Entry 1IW7 (X-ray diffraction, 2.60 A resolution); this record covers chains B and C of the 6 polymer chains in the assembly.

[Chain B]
Protein: RNA polymerase alpha subunit
From: Thermus thermophilus
Notes: EC 2.7.7.6
UniProtKB: Q9Z9H6 (RPOA_THETH); residues 1-315 here = UniProt positions 1-315
Chain sequence (315 residues; row label = number of the first residue in the row):
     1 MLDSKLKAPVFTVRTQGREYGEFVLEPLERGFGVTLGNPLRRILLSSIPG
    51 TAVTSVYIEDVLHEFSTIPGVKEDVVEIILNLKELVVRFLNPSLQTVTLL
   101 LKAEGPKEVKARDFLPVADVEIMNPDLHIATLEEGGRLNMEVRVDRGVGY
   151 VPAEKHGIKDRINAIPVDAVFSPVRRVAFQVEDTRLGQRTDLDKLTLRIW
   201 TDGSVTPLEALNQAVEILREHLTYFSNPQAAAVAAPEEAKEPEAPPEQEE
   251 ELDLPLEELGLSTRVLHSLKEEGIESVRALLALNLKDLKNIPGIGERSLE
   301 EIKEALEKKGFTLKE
Disordered / not traced: 230-315
Bound ions: Mg2+ site 1 near D3 (its only coordinating residue here); Mg2+ site 2 near Q16 (its only coordinating residue here); Mg2+ site 3: S46 (shared with 1 residue of chain A); Mg2+ site 4 near P49 (its only coordinating residue here); Mg2+ site 5: T67, D74; Mg2+ site 6 near E108 (its only coordinating residue here); Mg2+ site 7 near E133 (its only coordinating residue here); Mg2+ site 8 near V181 (its only coordinating residue here)

[Chain C]
Protein: RNA polymerase beta subunit
From: Thermus thermophilus
Notes: EC 2.7.7.6
Chain sequence (1119 residues; each row starts with the number of its first residue):
     1 MEIKRFGRIREVIPLPPLTEIQVESYRRALQADVPPEKRENVGIQAAFRE
    51 TFPIEEEDKGKGGLVLDFLEYRLGEPPFPQDECREKDLTYQAPLYARLQL
   101 IHKDTGLIKEDEVFLGHIPLMTEDGSFIINGADRVIVSQIHRSPGVYFTP
   151 DPARPGRYIASIIPLPKRGPWIDLEVEPNGVVSMKVNKRKFPLVLLLRVL
   201 GYDQETLARELGAYGELVQGLMDESVFAMRPEEALIRLFTLLRPGDPPKR
   251 DKAVAYVYGLIADPRRYDLGEAGRYKAEEKLGIRLSGRTLARFEDGEFKD
   301 EVFLPTLRYLFALTAGVPGHEVDDIDHLGNRRIRTVGELMTDQFRVGLAR
   351 LARGVRERMLMGSEDSLTPAKLVNSRPLEAAIREFFSRSQLSQFKDETNP
   401 LSSLRHKRRISALGPGGLTRERAGFDVRDVHRTHYGRICPVETPEGANIG
   451 LITSLAAYARVDELGFIRTPYRRVVGGVVTDEVVYMTATEEDRYTIAQAN
   501 TPLEGNRIAAERVVARRKGEPVIVSPEEVEFMDVSPKQVFSVNTNLIPFL
   551 EHDDANRALMGSNMQTQAVPLIRAQAPVVMTGLEERVVRDSLAALYAEED
   601 GEVAKVDGNRIVVRYEDGRLVEYPLRRFYRSNQGTALDQRPRVVVGQRVR
   651 KGDLLADGPASENGFLALGQNVLVAIMPFDGYNFEDAIVISEELLKRDFY
   701 TSIHIERYEIEARDTKLGPERITRDIPHLSEAALRDLDEEGVVRIGAEVK
   751 PGDILVGRTSFKGESEPTPEERLLRSIFGEKARDVKDTSLRVPPGEGGIV
   801 VRTVRLRRGDPGVELKPGVREVVRVYVAQKRKLQVGDKLANRHGNKGVVA
   851 KILPVEDMPHLPDGTPVDVILNPLGVPSRMNLGQILETHLGLAGYFLGQR
   901 YISPIFDGAKEPEIKELLAQAFEVYFGKRKGEGFGVDKREVEVLRRAEKL
   951 GLVTPGKTPEEQLKELFLQGKVVLYDGRTGEPIEGPIVVGQMFIMKLYHM
  1001 VEDKMHARSTGPYSLITQQPLGGKAQFGGQRFGEMEVWALEAYGAAHTLQ
  1051 EMLTLKSDDIEGRNAAYEAIIKGEDVPEPSVPESFRVLVKELQALALDVQ
  1101 TLDEKDNPVDIFEGLASKR
Bound ions: Mg2+ site 1 near R10 (its only coordinating residue here); Mg2+ site 2 near K103 (its only coordinating residue here); Mg2+ site 3: E175, K185; Mg2+ site 4 near N187 (its only coordinating residue here); Mg2+ site 5 near Q204 (its only coordinating residue here); Mg2+ site 6 near E210 (its only coordinating residue here); Mg2+ site 7 near E216 (its only coordinating residue here); Mg2+ site 8: F239, D246; Mg2+ site 9 near D268 (its only coordinating residue here); Mg2+ site 10 near D426 (its only coordinating residue here); Mg2+ site 11: V474, G476; Mg2+ site 12 near D481 (its only coordinating residue here); 13 more Mg2+ sites not listed

[How chain B and chain C interact]
Residue-residue contacts - 9 pairs, chain B then chain C:
  R30(B) - E692(C)  salt bridge
  R30(B) - P854(C)
  R30(B) - E856(C)
  G31(B) - E856(C)
  V34(B) - R978(C)
  N38(B) - T979(C)  hydrogen bond
  N38(B) - E981(C)
  R42(B) - R939(C)
  R42(B) - E981(C)  salt bridge
Interface residues without a listed pair, chain C (9 interface residues in all): I852, G980

[Summary]
Chain B and chain C form an interface of 5 and 9 residues respectively, with 1 hydrogen bond and 2 salt
bridges. Among the polar pairs are R30(B)-E692(C), R42(B)-E981(C) and N38(B)-T979(C). T67(B) and D74(B) form
the Mg2+ site 5.
Chain B is RNA polymerase alpha subunit and chain C is RNA polymerase beta subunit, both from Thermus
thermophilus; the structure, Crystal structure of the RNA polymerase holoenzyme from Thermus thermophilus at
2.6A resolution, was determined by X-ray diffraction.
